PDB entry 9DOF | electron microscopy, 4.24 A resolution (low resolution: residue-level contacts below are approximate; hydrogen-bond / salt-bridge calls are withheld) | chains E and F of the 6 polymer chains in the assembly

== Chain E (and F) ==
Molecule: Protein prM
Source organism: dengue virus type 2
Notes: chain F of this document is another copy of the same molecule, construct and numbering; everything in this record applies to it too
UniProtKB: P14340 (POLG_DEN2N); residues 1-166 here correspond to UniProt positions 115-280 (UniProt number = residue number + 114)
Amino-acid sequence (166 residues; each row starts with the number of its first residue):
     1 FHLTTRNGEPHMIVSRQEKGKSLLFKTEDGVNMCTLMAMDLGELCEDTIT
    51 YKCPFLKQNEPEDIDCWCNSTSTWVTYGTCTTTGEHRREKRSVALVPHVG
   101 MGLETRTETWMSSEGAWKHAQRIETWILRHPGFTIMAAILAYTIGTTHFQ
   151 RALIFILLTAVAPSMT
Cystine bridges: Cys45-Cys80, Cys53-Cys66
Swiss-Prot annotation at these positions:
  - site (Cleavage): Arg91, Ser92, Thr166
  - glycosylation: Asn69 (N-linked (GlcNAc...) asparagine)

== How chain E and chain F interact ==
Contacting residue pairs - 10 pairs, chain E then chain F:
  His119(E) - Met165(F)
  Gln150(E) - Ile144(F)
  Gln150(E) - Gln150(F)
  Leu157(E) - Leu157(F)
  Leu157(E) - Leu158(F)
  Leu157(E) - Val161(F)
  Leu158(E) - Leu157(F)
  Val161(E) - Leu157(F)
  Val161(E) - Val161(F)
  Ser164(E) - Ser164(F)
Other interface residues (no listed pair), chain E (11 interface residues in all): Ile144, Thr146, Phe149, Ile154, Ala160
Other interface residues (no listed pair), chain F (9 interface residues in all): Thr146, Leu153

== In short ==
11 residues of chain E face 9 of chain F across their interface.
Both chains are Protein prM (dengue virus type 2). Entry 9DOF (Octahedral small virus-like particles of dengue
virus type 2 (local reconstruction)) was determined by electron microscopy, deposited together with 9DOG.
